8TB9 - chains H and U of the 17 polymer chains in the assembly; structure by electron microscopy, 4.00 A resolution.

# Chain H
Molecule: 215-nt DNA strand
Sequence (215 nucleotides; each row starts with the number of its first residue):
     7 ATCGGGAGCTCCGACCGAATGACATGCATGCATACAGGATGTATATACCT
    57 GACACGTGCCTGGAGACTAGGGAGTAACCCCCTTGGCGGTTAAAACGCGG
   107 GGGACAGCGCGTACGTGCGTTTAAGCGGTGCTAGAGCTGCCTACGACCAA
   157 TGGAGCGGCCTCGGCACCGGGATCCCCCAGCCGCCGGCAGCGCAGCGCCT
   207 GACGGGCACACAGTC
Unresolved in the structure: 7-19, 213-221

# Chain U
Molecule: Histone H2A type 1
Organism: Xenopus laevis
Reference sequence: P06897 (H2A1_XENLA); residues 0-129 here correspond to UniProt positions 1-130 (UniProt number = residue number + 1)
Sequence (133 residues; each row starts with the number of its first residue; numbers below 1 keep their minus sign (Ser-3 is residue -3)):
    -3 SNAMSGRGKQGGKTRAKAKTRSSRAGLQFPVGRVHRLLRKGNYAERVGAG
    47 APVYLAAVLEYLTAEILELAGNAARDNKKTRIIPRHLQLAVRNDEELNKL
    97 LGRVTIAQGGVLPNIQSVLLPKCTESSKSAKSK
Unresolved in the structure: -3 to 11, 120-129
Sequence notes: expression tag (-3 to -1); conflict Arg99 (Gly100 in P06897), Cys119 (Lys120 in P06897), Ser123 (Ala124 in P06897)
Curated features (UniProtKB/Swiss-Prot):
  - modified residue: Ser1 (N-acetylserine), Lys5 (N6-(2-hydroxyisobutyryl)lysine), Lys9 (N6-(2-hydroxyisobutyryl)lysine), Lys36 (N6-(2-hydroxyisobutyryl)lysine), Lys74 (N6-(2-hydroxyisobutyryl)lysine), Lys75 (N6-(2-hydroxyisobutyryl)lysine), Lys95 (N6-(2-hydroxyisobutyryl)lysine), Gln104 (N5-methylglutamine), Lys118 (N6-(2-hydroxyisobutyryl)lysine)
  - cross-link (Glycyl lysine isopeptide (Lys-Gly)): Lys13 (interchain with G-Cter in ubiquitin), Lys15 (interchain with G-Cter in ubiquitin)

# Chain H / chain U interface
Residue-residue contacts (12; chain H residue first):
  DC59(H) - Arg77(U)  salt bridge to the phosphate
  DA60(H) - Arg77(U)  salt bridge to the phosphate
  DG69(H) - Gly28(U)  phosphate contact
  DG69(H) - Arg29(U)  phosphate contact
  DG69(H) - Arg32(U)  salt bridge to the phosphate
  DA70(H) - Ala14(U)  phosphate contact
  DA70(H) - Lys15(U)  hydrogen bond to the phosphate
  DA70(H) - Arg17(U)  salt bridge to the phosphate
  DA70(H) - Gly28(U)  phosphate contact
  DG71(H) - Ala14(U)  sugar contact
  DG71(H) - Lys15(U)  salt bridge to the phosphate
  DG71(H) - Arg20(U)  salt bridge to the phosphate
Other interface residues (no listed pair), chain H (7 interface residues in all): DG68, DA72
Other interface residues (no listed pair), chain U (10 interface residues in all): Ala12, Thr16

# Summary
Chain H and chain U form an interface of 7 and 10 residues respectively; the contacts include 1 hydrogen bond
and 6 salt bridges. Among the polar pairs are DA70(H)-Lys15(U), DC59(H)-Arg77(U) and DA60(H)-Arg77(U).
Chain H is a 215-nt DNA strand and chain U is Histone H2A type 1 (Xenopus laevis); the structure,
PRC2-J119-450 monomer bound to H1-nucleosome, was determined by electron microscopy, deposited together with
8T9G and 8TAS.
